4YUE - chains H and L of the 3 polymer chains in the assembly; structure by X-ray diffraction, 2.19 A resolution.

[Chain H]
Molecule: S4B6 Fab heavy chain
Source organism: Mus musculus
Notes: antibody fragment or engineered binder
Chain sequence (238 residues; each row starts with the number of its first residue):
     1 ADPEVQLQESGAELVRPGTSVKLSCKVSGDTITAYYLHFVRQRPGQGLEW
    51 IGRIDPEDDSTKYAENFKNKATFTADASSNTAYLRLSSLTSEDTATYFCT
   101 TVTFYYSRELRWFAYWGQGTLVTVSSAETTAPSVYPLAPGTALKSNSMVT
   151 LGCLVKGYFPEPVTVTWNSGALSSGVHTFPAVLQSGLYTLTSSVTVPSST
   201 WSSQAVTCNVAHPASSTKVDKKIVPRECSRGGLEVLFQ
Unresolved in the structure: 1-3, 227-238
Disulfides: C25-C99, C153-C208

[Chain L]
Molecule: S4B6 Fab light chain
Source organism: Mus musculus
Notes: antibody fragment or engineered binder
Chain sequence (227 residues; each row starts with the number of its first residue):
     1 ADPDIQVTQSPASLSASLEEIVTITCQASQDIGNYLSWYQQKLGKSPQLL
    51 IHSATSLADGVPSRFSGSRSGTQYSLKINRLQVEDTGIYYCLQHYSTPYT
   101 FGAGTKLELKRADAAPTVSIFPPSSEQLASGGASVVCLLNNFYPKDISVK
   151 WKIDGSERQNGVLDSVTDQDSKDSTYSMSSTLTLTKAEYESHNSYTCEVT
   201 HKTSTSPVVKSFNRGECSRGGLEVLFQ
Unresolved in the structure: 1-2, 217-227
Disulfides: C26-C91, C137-C197

[Chain H / chain L interface]
Contacting residue pairs - 74 pairs, chain H then chain L:
  H38(H) - Y99(L)
  V40(H) - F101(L)  hydrophobic
  Q42(H) - Q41(L)  hydrogen bond
  Q42(H) - Y90(L)  hydrogen bond
  Q46(H) - Y90(L)
  G47(H) - Y90(L)
  L48(H) - P47(L)  hydrophobic
  L48(H) - Y90(L)  hydrophobic
  L48(H) - F101(L)
  W50(H) - P98(L)  hydrophobic
  W50(H) - Y99(L)
  W50(H) - F101(L)
  K62(H) - T97(L)
  E65(H) - D4(L)
  F98(H) - Q41(L)
  F98(H) - P47(L)
  R108(H) - H52(L)
  R108(H) - S53(L)  hydrogen bond
  R108(H) - S56(L)  hydrogen bond
  E109(H) - L49(L)
  E109(H) - H52(L)
  E109(H) - D59(L)
  W112(H) - Y35(L)  hydrophobic
  W112(H) - S37(L)
  W112(H) - Y39(L)  hydrogen bond (backbone-side chain)
  W112(H) - L49(L)
  W112(H) - S53(L)
  W112(H) - H94(L)
  W112(H) - Y99(L)
  F113(H) - Y39(L)
  F113(H) - L49(L)
  F113(H) - L92(L)  hydrophobic
  F113(H) - Y99(L)  hydrophobic
  F113(H) - F101(L)  hydrophobic
  W116(H) - P47(L)
  G117(H) - S46(L)  hydrogen bond (backbone-side chain)
  Q118(H) - S46(L)
  V134(H) - E126(L)
  Y135(H) - S124(L)
  Y135(H) - E126(L)
  Y135(H) - Q127(L)
  Y135(H) - S130(L)
  P136(H) - S124(L)
  P136(H) - E126(L)
  L137(H) - F121(L)  hydrophobic
  L137(H) - V136(L)  hydrophobic
  A138(H) - F121(L)
  P139(H) - F121(L)
  T150(H) - F121(L)
  L154(H) - S134(L)
  K156(H) - Q127(L)
  K156(H) - S134(L)
  K156(H) - T183(L)
  H177(H) - N140(L)
  H177(H) - N141(L)  hydrogen bond
  H177(H) - S177(L)  hydrogen bond
  F179(H) - N140(L)
  F179(H) - S165(L)
  F179(H) - T167(L)
  F179(H) - S177(L)
  F179(H) - M178(L)
  F179(H) - S179(L)
  P180(H) - S165(L)  hydrogen bond (backbone-side chain)
  P180(H) - V166(L)
  V182(H) - L163(L)  hydrophobic
  V182(H) - D164(L)
  Q184(H) - L163(L)
  T191(H) - S179(L)  hydrogen bond
  S193(H) - L138(L)
  S193(H) - N140(L)
  K221(H) - E126(L)  salt bridge
  R226(H) - P122(L)
  R226(H) - P123(L)  hydrogen bond (side chain-backbone)
  R226(H) - S124(L)
Other interface residues (no listed pair), chain H (40 interface residues in all): E49, Y63, A64, A114, T178
Other interface residues (no listed pair), chain L (45 interface residues in all): G44, K45, A103, S119, T181

[Overview]
Chain H and chain L form an interface of 40 and 45 residues respectively, with 11 hydrogen bonds and 1 salt
bridge. Polar pairs include K221(H)-E126(L), Q42(H)-Q41(L) and Q42(H)-Y90(L).
Chain H is S4B6 Fab heavy chain and chain L is S4B6 Fab light chain, both from Mus musculus; the structure,
Mouse IL-2 Bound to S4B6 Fab Fragment, was determined by X-ray diffraction.
